PDB entry 1T3Q | X-ray diffraction, 1.80 A resolution | chains E and F of the 6 polymer chains in the assembly

# Chain E
Protein: quinoline 2-oxidoreductase large subunit
Source organism: Pseudomonas putida
Notes: EC 1.3.99.17
UniProtKB: P72224 (P72224_PSEPU); residue numbers follow UniProt; this construct covers 1-788
Amino-acid sequence (788 residues; each row starts with the number of its first residue):
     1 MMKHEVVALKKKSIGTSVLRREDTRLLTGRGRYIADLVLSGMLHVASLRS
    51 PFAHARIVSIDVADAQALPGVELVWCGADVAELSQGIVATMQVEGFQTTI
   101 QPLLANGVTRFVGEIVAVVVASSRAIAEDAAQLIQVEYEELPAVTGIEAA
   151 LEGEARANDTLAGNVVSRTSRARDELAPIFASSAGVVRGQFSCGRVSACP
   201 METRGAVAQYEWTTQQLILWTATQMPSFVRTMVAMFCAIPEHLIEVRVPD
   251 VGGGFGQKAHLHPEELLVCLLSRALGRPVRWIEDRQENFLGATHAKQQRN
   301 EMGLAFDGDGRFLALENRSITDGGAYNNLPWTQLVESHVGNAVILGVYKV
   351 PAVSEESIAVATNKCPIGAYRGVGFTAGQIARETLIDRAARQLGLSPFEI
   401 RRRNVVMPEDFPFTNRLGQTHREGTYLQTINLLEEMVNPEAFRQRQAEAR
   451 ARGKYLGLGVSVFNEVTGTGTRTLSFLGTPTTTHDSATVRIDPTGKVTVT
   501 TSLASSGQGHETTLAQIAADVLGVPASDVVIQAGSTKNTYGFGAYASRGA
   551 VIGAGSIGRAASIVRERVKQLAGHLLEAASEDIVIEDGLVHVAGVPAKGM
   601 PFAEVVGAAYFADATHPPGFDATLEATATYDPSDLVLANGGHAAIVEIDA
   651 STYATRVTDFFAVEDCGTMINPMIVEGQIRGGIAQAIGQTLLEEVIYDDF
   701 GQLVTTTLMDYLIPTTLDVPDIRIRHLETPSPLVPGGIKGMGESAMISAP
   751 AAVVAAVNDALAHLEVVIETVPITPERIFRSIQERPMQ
Disordered / not traced: 787-788
Small-molecule neighbours: pterin cytosine dinucleotide (MCN): Gly253, Gly254, Phe255, Gly256, Arg371, Ser506, Gly507, Gln508, Gly509, His510, Thr513, Ala544, Tyr545, Ala546, Ser547, Arg548, Gly549, Ala550, Val551, Cys666, Thr668, Met669, Ile670, Asn671, Ile674, Val675, Gln678, Ile738, Lys739, Gly740, Met741, Gly742, Glu743
From the paper describing this entry:
  - binding site for dioxosulfidomolybdenum(VI) ion: Gln224, Gly256, Tyr370, Arg371, Ala546
  - binding site for pterin cytosine dinucleotide: Phe255, Arg371
  - catalytic residues: Glu743
  - specificity-determining residues: Val373
  - mutagenesis - E743V: decreased catalytic activity

# Chain F
Protein: quinoline 2-oxidoreductase medium subunit
Source organism: Pseudomonas putida
Notes: EC 1.3.99.17
UniProtKB: P72222 (P72222_PSEPU); residue numbers follow UniProt; this construct covers 1-288
Amino-acid sequence (288 residues; row label = number of the first residue in the row):
     1 MKFPAFSYRAPASLQEVIQVLADDPDARIIAGGQSLLPLLAFRLVYPSCL
    51 VDLRNVSELFEISQSAGILSVGAMVTHFRNKTDPTVAKCVPILPKVLAHV
   101 AHQAVRNRGTLGGSLAHADAGAEMPFLMATLGATMYIASSAGVRSVSATD
   151 FMKGHYFTDLEAGEVLVRVEIPIPALHWEFDEYARRKGDYALVMAAAGLS
   201 MQGGRCVAARIALGAVEERAHQAIRANDFLVGKVIDESTAATAAELATEG
   251 LEPRSDIHGSRDLRLSLAKAITQRVILKAAQGAMYAGA
Disordered / not traced: 286-288
Small-molecule neighbours: FAD (flavin-adenine dinucleotide): Ile29, Ile30, Ala31, Gly32, Gly33, Gln34, Ser35, Leu36, Leu53, Ala73, His77, His99, Val100, Ala101, Val105, Arg108, Gly109, Thr110, Gly112, Gly113, Ser114, Ala116, His117, Ala122, Glu123, Leu160, Glu164, Val165, Leu166, Gly188, Asp189, Tyr190
From the paper describing this entry:
  - binding site for flavin-adenine dinucleotide: Tyr190

# How chain E and chain F interact
Residue-residue contacts (41):
  Arg124(E) with Lys2(F)
  Ala125(E) with Lys2(F); Arg43(F), hydrogen bond (backbone-side chain)
  Glu128(E) with Met1(F), hydrogen bond (side chain-backbone); Lys2(F), hydrogen bond (side chain-backbone); Arg43(F), salt bridge
  Asp129(E) with Arg43(F), salt bridge
  Gln132(E) with Arg43(F); Tyr46(F), hydrogen bond
  Asp284(E) with Met1(F), hydrogen bond (side chain-backbone)
  Gln286(E) with Met1(F), hydrogen bond; Phe42(F)
  Thr652(E) with Tyr183(F), hydrogen bond (backbone-side chain); Leu267(F); Arg274(F)
  Tyr653(E) with Leu263(F), hydrophobic; Ser266(F), hydrogen bond
  Ala654(E) with Tyr183(F)
  Leu691(E) with Arg185(F)
  Leu692(E) with Arg185(F); Arg186(F)
  Ile696(E) with Ile257(F), hydrophobic
  Thr705(E) with Ile257(F)
  Thr707(E) with Phe42(F)
  Met709(E) with Tyr190(F), hydrophobic
  Asp710(E) with Ile257(F); His258(F), salt bridge
  Leu712(E) with Arg185(F); Arg186(F)
  Ile713(E) with Arg186(F), hydrogen bond (backbone-side chain)
  Thr715(E) with Arg186(F)
  Asp718(E) with Arg186(F), salt bridge
  Pro775(E) with Tyr183(F); Arg185(F)
  Glu776(E) with Ser260(F), hydrogen bond; Leu263(F)
  Phe779(E) with Asp262(F); Leu263(F); Ser266(F)
  Arg780(E) with Ser260(F), hydrogen bond; Asp262(F), salt bridge
Interface residues without a listed pair, chain E (29 interface residues in all): Arg285, Ser651, Val704, Thr774
Interface residues without a listed pair, chain F (19 interface residues in all): Gly259, Ala270

# In short
Chain E and chain F form an interface of 29 and 19 residues respectively; the contacts include 11 hydrogen
bonds and 5 salt bridges. Polar pairs include Glu128(E)-Arg43(F), Asp129(E)-Arg43(F) and Asp710(E)-His258(F).
Ligands of chain E: pterin cytosine dinucleotide. From the paper: the catalytic residue Glu743(E); E743V of
chain E reduces catalytic activity.
Chain E is quinoline 2-oxidoreductase large subunit and chain F is quinoline 2-oxidoreductase medium subunit,
both from Pseudomonas putida; the structure, Crystal structure of quinoline 2-Oxidoreductase from Pseudomonas
Putida 86, was determined by X-ray diffraction.
